2V7Q - chains A and D of the 10 polymer chains in the assembly; structure by X-ray diffraction, 2.10 A resolution.

[Chain A]
Protein: ATP synthase subunit alpha heart isoform
From: Bos taurus
Notes: EC 3.6.1.14
Reference sequence: Q1JQC4 (ATPA1_BOVIN); residues 1-510 here correspond to UniProt positions 44-553 (UniProt number = residue number + 43)
Amino-acid sequence (510 residues; row label = number of the first residue in the row):
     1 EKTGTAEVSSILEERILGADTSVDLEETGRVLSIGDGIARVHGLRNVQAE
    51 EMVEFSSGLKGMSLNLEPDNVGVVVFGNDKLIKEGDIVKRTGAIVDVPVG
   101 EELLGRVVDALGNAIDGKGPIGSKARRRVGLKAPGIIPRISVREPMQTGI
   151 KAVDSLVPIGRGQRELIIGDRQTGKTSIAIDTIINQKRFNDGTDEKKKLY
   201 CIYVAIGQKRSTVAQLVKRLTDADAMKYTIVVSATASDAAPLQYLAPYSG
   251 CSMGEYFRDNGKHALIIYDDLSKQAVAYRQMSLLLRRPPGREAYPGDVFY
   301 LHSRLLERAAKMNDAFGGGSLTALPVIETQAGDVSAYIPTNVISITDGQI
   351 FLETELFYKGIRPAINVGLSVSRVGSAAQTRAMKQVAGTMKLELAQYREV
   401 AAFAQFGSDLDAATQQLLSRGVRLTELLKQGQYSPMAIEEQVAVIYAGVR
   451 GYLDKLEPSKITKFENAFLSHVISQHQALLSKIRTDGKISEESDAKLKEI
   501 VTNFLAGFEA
Unresolved in the structure: 1-23
Ion coordination: Mg2+: Thr176 (together with ATP)
Ligand contacts: ATP (adenosine-5'-triphosphate): Asp170, Arg171, Gln172, Thr173, Gly174, Lys175, Thr176, Ser177, Glu328, Phe357, Arg362, Pro363, Gln430, Gly431, Gln432
From the paper describing this entry:
  - catalytic residues: Arg373 (citing earlier work)

[Chain D]
Protein: ATP synthase subunit beta
From: Bos taurus
Notes: EC 3.6.1.14
Reference sequence: P00829 (ATPB_BOVIN); residues -3 to 478 here correspond to UniProt positions 47-528 (UniProt number = residue number + 50)
Amino-acid sequence (482 residues; numbered -3 to 478; the number before each row is that of its first residue; numbers below 1 keep their minus sign (Ala-3 is residue -3)):
    -3 AAQASPSPKAGATTGRIVAVIGAVVDVQFDEGLPPILNALEVQGRETRLV
    47 LEVAQHLGESTVRTIAMDGTEGLVRGQKVLDSGAPIRIPVGPETLGRIMN
    97 VIGEPIDERGPIKTKQFAAIHAEAPEFVEMSVEQEILVTGIKVVDLLAPY
   147 AKGGKIGLFGGAGVGKTVLIMELINNVAKAHGGYSVFAGVGERTREGNDL
   197 YHEMIESGVINLKDATSKVALVYGQMNEPPGARARVALTGLTVAEYFRDQ
   247 EGQDVLLFIDNIFRFTQAGSEVSALLGRIPSAVGYQPTLATDMGTMQERI
   297 TTTKKGSITSVQAIYVPADDLTDPAPATTFAHLDATTVLSRAIAELGIYP
   347 AVDPLDSTSRIMDPNIVGSEHYDVARGVQKILQDYKSLQDIIAILGMDEL
   397 SEEDKLTVSRARKIQRFLSQPFQVAEVFTGHLGKLVPLKETIKGFQQILA
   447 GEYDHLPEQAFYMVGPIEEAVAKADKLAEEHS
Unresolved in the structure: -3 to 8, 478
Curated features (UniProtKB/Swiss-Prot):
  - binding site (ADP): Gly159, Val160, Gly161, Lys162, Thr163, Val164
  - binding site (ATP): Gly159, Gly161, Lys162, Thr163, Val164, Arg189
  - binding site (phosphate): Gly159, Val160, Gly161, Lys162, Thr163
  - binding site (Mg(2+)): Thr163, Glu188
  - modified residue: Lys74 (N6-acetyllysine), Lys111 (N6-acetyllysine), Lys148 (N6-acetyllysine), Lys209 (N6-acetyllysine), Lys214 (N6-acetyllysine), Thr262 (Phosphothreonine), Ser365 (Phosphoserine), Lys376 (N6-acetyllysine), Ser383 (Phosphoserine), Lys430 (N6-acetyllysine), Lys435 (N6-acetyllysine), Lys472 (N6-acetyllysine)
  - glycosylation: Ser56 (O-linked (GlcNAc) serine)
Ion coordination: Mg2+: Thr163 (together with ADP)
Ligand contacts:
  - ADP (adenosine-5'-diphosphate): Gly157, Ala158, Gly159, Val160, Gly161, Lys162, Thr163, Val164, Tyr345, Pro346, Phe418, Ala421, Phe424
  - ATP (adenosine-5'-triphosphate): Ser355, Met358, Tyr368
From the paper describing this entry:
  - conformationally variable residues (loop rearrangement): Lys382 to Glu398
  - binding site for phosphate ion: Gly157 to Thr163

[Chain A / chain D interface]
Pairs across the interface (88; chain A residue first):
  Leu32(A) with Gly54(D)
  Ser33(A) with His52(D); Leu53(D)
  Ile34(A) with Ile32(D); Gln51(D); His52(D), hydrogen bond (backbone-backbone)
  Asp36(A) with Gln51(D), hydrogen bond; Arg274(D), salt bridge
  Asn78(A) with Glu119(D)
  Lys80(A) with Leu33(D)
  Lys83(A) with Leu29(D), hydrogen bond (side chain-backbone); His52(D)
  Glu84(A) with Leu29(D); His52(D), hydrogen bond (backbone-side chain); Gly54(D); Glu55(D); Ser56(D), hydrogen bond (side chain-backbone)
  Ile115(A) with Phe123(D); Val124(D)
  Asp116(A) with Val124(D)
  Gly117(A) with Val124(D)
  Arg171(A) with Leu317(D); Phe326(D); Asp352(D), salt bridge
  Gln172(A) with Thr354(D)
  Lys209(A) with Glu294(D); Ala327(D); His328(D); Leu329(D); Asp330(D), salt bridge; Arg356(D)
  Arg210(A) with Ala120(D); Pro121(D), hydrogen bond (side chain-backbone); Glu122(D), salt bridge; Phe123(D); Met126(D); Glu294(D), hydrogen bond (backbone-side chain)
  Ser211(A) with Met126(D)
  Thr212(A) with Arg356(D), hydrogen bond
  Val213(A) with Phe123(D), hydrophobic
  Ala214(A) with Phe123(D); Met126(D), hydrophobic
  Gln215(A) with Val128(D), hydrogen bond (side chain-backbone); Gln130(D)
  Lys218(A) with Val128(D)
  Ala236(A) with Gly290(D); His328(D)
  Ser237(A) with Ala120(D); Gly290(D); Thr291(D); Glu294(D)
  Lys273(A) with Ala327(D)
  Val276(A) with Ala286(D), hydrophobic
  Arg279(A) with Ser277(D), hydrogen bond; Ala278(D)
  Gln280(A) with Pro283(D); Thr284(D); Thr287(D), hydrogen bond
  Leu283(A) with Ile275(D), hydrophobic; Ser277(D); Pro283(D), hydrophobic
  Leu284(A) with Arg274(D); Pro283(D), hydrophobic
  Arg286(A) with Ile275(D)
  Pro289(A) with Ile275(D), hydrophobic
  Glu292(A) with Ala278(D)
  Ala293(A) with Ser277(D); Ala278(D)
  Gln330(A) with Thr318(D); Ala323(D)
  Glu355(A) with Gln379(D)
  Phe357(A) with Arg372(D)
  Tyr358(A) with Leu351(D); Thr354(D); Arg372(D); Gln375(D); Lys376(D); Gln379(D)
  Lys359(A) with Lys376(D); Gln379(D)
  Arg362(A) with Arg372(D)
  Gln405(A) with Ser383(D); Leu384(D); Ile387(D); Asp400(D)
  Phe406(A) with Leu391(D), hydrophobic; Glu395(D); Leu396(D), hydrophobic
Also at the interface, not in a pair above, chain A (53 interface residues in all): Gly35, Ile82, Val107, Gln208, Val217, Thr235, Asp238, Ala240, Gln243, Arg287, Ala331, Thr354
Also at the interface, not in a pair above, chain D (63 interface residues in all): Pro31, Thr57, Ser127, Glu129, Lys151, Gly273, Pro276, Ser353, Tyr368, Asp380, Ser397

[Summary]
53 residues of chain A face 63 of chain D across their interface; the contacts include 11 hydrogen bonds and 4
salt bridges. Among the polar pairs are Asp36(A)-Arg274(D), Arg171(A)-Asp352(D) and Lys209(A)-Asp330(D). ATP
is bound between chain A and chain D. From the paper: the catalytic residue Arg373(A); a binding site for
phosphate ion at Gly157(D).
Here chain A is ATP synthase subunit alpha heart isoform and chain D is ATP synthase subunit beta, both from
Bos taurus. Entry 2V7Q (The structure of F1-ATPase inhibited by I1-60HIS, a monomeric form of the inhibitor
protein, IF1) was determined by X-ray diffraction.
